7N5U - chains A and X of the 3 polymer chains in the assembly; structure by X-ray diffraction, 2.86 A resolution.

# Chain A
Molecule: Zinc finger and BTB domain-containing protein 7A
Organism: Homo sapiens
Notes: fragment: zinc finger domain
UniProtKB: O95365 (ZBT7A_HUMAN); residues 369-500 here = UniProt positions 369-500
Chain sequence (143 residues; numbered 365 to 507; the number before each row is that of its first residue):
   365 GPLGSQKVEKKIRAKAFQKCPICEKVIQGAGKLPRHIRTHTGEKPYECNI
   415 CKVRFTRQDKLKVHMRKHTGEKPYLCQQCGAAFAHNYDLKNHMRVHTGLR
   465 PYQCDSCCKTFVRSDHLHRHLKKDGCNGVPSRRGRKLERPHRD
Not modelled in the structure: 365-378, 461-507
Differences from the reference sequence: expression tag (365-368, 501-507)
Metal / ion sites: Zn2+ site 1: Cys384, Cys387, His400, His404; Zn2+ site 2: Cys412, Cys415, His428, His432; Zn2+ site 3: Cys440, Cys443, His456, His460
Curated features (UniProtKB/Swiss-Prot):
  - zinc finger: Gln382 to His404 (C2H2-type 1), Tyr410 to His432 (C2H2-type 2), Tyr438 to His460 (C2H2-type 3), Tyr466 to Cys490 (C2H2-type 4)
  - cross-link: Lys436 (Glycyl lysine isopeptide (Lys-Gly) (interchain with G-Cter in SUMO2))
  - natural variant: Cys384 (C384W: In MNDLFH), Thr405 (T405K: In MNDLFH), Asp452 (D452N: In MNDLFH; uncertain significance)
  - mutagenesis: Lys371 (K371R: No effect on sumoylation with SUMO1. No effect on promoter binding), Arg377 (R377L: No effect on transcription repressor activity. No effect on nuclear localization), Lys379 (K379R: No effect on sumoylation with SUMO1. Decreased transcription repression activity. No effect on promoter binding), Lys383 (K383R: No effect on sumoylation with SUMO1. No effect on promoter binding), Cys387 (C387F: Decreased transcription repressor activity. No effect on nuclear localization), Ile391 (I391L: No effect on transcription repressor activity. No effect on nuclear localization), Lys396 (K396R: No effect on sumoylation with SUMO1. Decreased transcription repression activity. No effect on promoter binding), Arg399 (R399L: Decreased transcription repressor activity, dominant negative effect. Increased glycolysis and cell proliferation, dominant negative effect. No effect on nuclear localization), Arg402 (R402H: Decreased transcription repressor activity. Acts as a dominant negative. No effect on nuclear localization), Thr403 (T403N: Decreased transcription repressor activity. No effect on nuclear localization), His404 (H404R: Decreased transcription repressor activity. Acts as a dominant negative. No effect on nuclear localization), Gly406 (G406V: Decreased transcription repressor activity. No effect on nuclear localization), 9 further mutagenesis entries in UniProt
Reported in the primary citation:
  - conformationally variable residues (domain motion): Gly434
  - specificity-determining residues: Gly393, Val427 (proposed by the authors, not directly observed)

# Chain X
Molecule: DNA Strand I
Sequence (16 nucleotides; each row starts with the number of its first residue):
     1 CAAACATCAAGGGTCC

# How chain A and chain X interact
Residue-residue contacts (18):
  Lys389(A) - DG12(X)  salt bridge to the phosphate
  Ile391(A) - DG13(X)  phosphate contact
  Gln392(A) - DG13(X)  hydrogen bond to the phosphate
  Gln392(A) - DT14(X)  hydrogen bond to the phosphate
  Lys396(A) - DT14(X)  base contact
  Arg399(A) - DG12(X)  base contact
  Arg399(A) - DG13(X)  hydrogen bond to the base
  Arg399(A) - DT14(X)  base contact
  His400(A) - DG12(X)  salt bridge to the phosphate
  Thr403(A) - DG11(X)  phosphate contact
  Arg421(A) - DG11(X)  base contact
  Arg421(A) - DG12(X)  hydrogen bond to the base
  Arg421(A) - DG13(X)  base contact
  Lys424(A) - DG11(X)  hydrogen bond to the base
  Lys431(A) - DA9(X)  salt bridge to the phosphate
  Tyr451(A) - DT7(X)  sugar contact
  Tyr451(A) - DC8(X)  hydrogen bond to the phosphate
  Asn455(A) - DT7(X)  phosphate contact
Other interface residues (no listed pair), chain A (14 interface residues in all): Val390, Gly393
Other interface residues (no listed pair), chain X (9 interface residues in all): DA10, DC15

# In short
14 residues of chain A face 9 of chain X across their interface; the contacts include 6 hydrogen bonds and 3
salt bridges. Among the polar pairs are Arg399(A)-DG13(X), Arg421(A)-DG12(X) and Lys424(A)-DG11(X). UniProt
lists 21 mutagenesis sites on chain A. The paper reports specificity determinants Gly393(A) and Val427(A);
conformational variability at Gly434(A).
Here chain A is Zinc finger and BTB domain-containing protein 7A (Homo sapiens) and chain X is DNA Strand I.
Entry 7N5U (ZBTB7A Zinc Finger Domain Bound to DNA Duplex Containing GGACCC (Oligo 21)) was determined by
X-ray diffraction, deposited together with 8E3D, 8E3E, 7N5V and 7N5W.
